PDB entry 8FEE | electron microscopy, 2.90 A resolution | chains F and J of the 10 polymer chains in the assembly

== Chain F ==
Name: Mce-family protein mce1f
From: Mycolicibacterium smegmatis MC2 155
UniProtKB: A0QNR7 (A0QNR7_MYCS2); residue numbers follow UniProt; this construct covers 1-518
Sequence (518 residues; each row starts with the number of its first residue):
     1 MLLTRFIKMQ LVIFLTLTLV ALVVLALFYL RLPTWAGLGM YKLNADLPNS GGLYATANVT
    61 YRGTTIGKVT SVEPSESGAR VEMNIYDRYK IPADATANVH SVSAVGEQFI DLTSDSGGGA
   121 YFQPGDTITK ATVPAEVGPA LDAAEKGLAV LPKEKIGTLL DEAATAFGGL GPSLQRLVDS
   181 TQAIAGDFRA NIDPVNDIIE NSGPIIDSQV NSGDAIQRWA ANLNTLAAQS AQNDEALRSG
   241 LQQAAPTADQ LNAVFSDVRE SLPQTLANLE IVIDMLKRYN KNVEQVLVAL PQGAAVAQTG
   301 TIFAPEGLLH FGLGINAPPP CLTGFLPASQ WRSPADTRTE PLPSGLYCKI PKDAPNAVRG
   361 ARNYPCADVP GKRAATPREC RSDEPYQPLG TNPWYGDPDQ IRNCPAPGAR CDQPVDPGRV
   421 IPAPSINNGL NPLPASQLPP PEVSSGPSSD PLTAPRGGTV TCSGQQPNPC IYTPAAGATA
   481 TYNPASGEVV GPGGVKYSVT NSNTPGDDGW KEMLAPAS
Unresolved in the structure: 400-518
Disulfides: Cys-321/Cys-348, Cys-366/Cys-380

== Chain J ==
Name: ABC-transporter integral membrane protein
From: Mycolicibacterium smegmatis MC2 155
UniProtKB: A0QNR1 (A0QNR1_MYCS2); residue numbers follow UniProt; this construct covers 1-289
Sequence (289 residues; each row starts with the number of its first residue):
     1 MSTVQVLRSR FPRAFSRSSE IAATPARFLD SMGHVAWFVV QAIVHVPHAF RHYRRESLRL
    61 VAEIGMGTGA MAVIGGTVAI IGFVTLSAGS LIAIQGFASL GNIGVEAFTG FFAALANIRV
   121 VAPVVTGQAL AATVGAGATA ELGAMRISEE VDALEVMGIK SISYLVSTRI MAGAIVIIPL
   181 YAMAILLSFM SAQLVTTIFY SQSVGTYEHY FHTFLRVDDV MWSFLEVIIM SVIVMLNHCY
   241 FGYFASGGAV GVGEAVGRSM RTSLIAIVLV VLLASLALYG TDPNFNLTV
Unresolved in the structure: 1-26

== Chain F / chain J interface ==
Pairs across the interface (50):
  Met-1(F) / Arg-55(J)  hydrogen bond (backbone-side chain)
  Leu-2(F) / Arg-55(J)
  Leu-2(F) / Arg-59(J)
  Leu-3(F) / Arg-55(J)
  Ile-7(F) / Ala-62(J)  hydrophobic
  Gln-10(F) / Ala-62(J)
  Gln-10(F) / Met-66(J)
  Leu-11(F) / Leu-58(J)
  Leu-11(F) / Val-61(J)  hydrophobic
  Leu-11(F) / Ala-62(J)  hydrophobic
  Phe-14(F) / Val-176(J)  hydrophobic
  Phe-14(F) / Pro-179(J)  hydrophobic
  Leu-17(F) / Met-183(J)  hydrophobic
  Thr-18(F) / Pro-179(J)
  Thr-18(F) / Met-183(J)
  Ala-21(F) / Met-183(J)  hydrophobic
  Leu-22(F) / Ala-182(J)  hydrophobic
  Val-24(F) / Leu-186(J)  hydrophobic
  Leu-25(F) / Ala-182(J)
  Leu-25(F) / Ile-185(J)  hydrophobic
  Phe-28(F) / His-212(J)
  Tyr-29(F) / Leu-186(J)  hydrophobic
  Tyr-29(F) / Phe-189(J)  hydrophobic
  Tyr-29(F) / Met-190(J)
  Tyr-29(F) / Gln-193(J)
  Tyr-29(F) / Phe-211(J)
  Tyr-29(F) / His-212(J)  hydrogen bond (backbone-side chain)
  Leu-30(F) / Leu-215(J)  hydrophobic
  Leu-30(F) / Val-217(J)
  Leu-30(F) / Val-220(J)  hydrophobic
  Arg-31(F) / His-212(J)  hydrogen bond
  Leu-32(F) / Val-217(J)  hydrophobic
  Trp-35(F) / Val-217(J)  hydrophobic
  Gly-51(F) / Val-289(J)
  Gly-52(F) / Val-289(J)
  Tyr-54(F) / Asn-286(J)  hydrogen bond (side chain-backbone)
  Tyr-54(F) / Leu-287(J)
  Tyr-54(F) / Thr-288(J)
  Ala-55(F) / Arg-216(J)  hydrogen bond (backbone-side chain)
  Thr-56(F) / Arg-216(J)  hydrogen bond
  Asn-58(F) / Thr-213(J)  hydrogen bond
  Val-105(F) / Phe-108(J)  hydrophobic
  Val-105(F) / Leu-287(J)
  Gly-106(F) / Leu-287(J)
  Glu-107(F) / His-209(J)  salt bridge
  Glu-107(F) / Tyr-210(J)  hydrogen bond
  Glu-107(F) / Leu-287(J)  hydrogen bond (backbone-backbone)
  Gln-108(F) / Leu-287(J)
  Gln-108(F) / Thr-288(J)
  Gln-108(F) / Val-289(J)
Interface residues without a listed pair, chain F (31 interface residues in all): Ile-13, Lys-68
Interface residues without a listed pair, chain J (34 interface residues in all): Glu-63, Gly-65, Val-78, Phe-214, Met-221

== Summary ==
31 residues of chain F and 34 residues of chain J are in contact, with 9 hydrogen bonds and 1 salt bridge.
Polar pairs include Glu-107(F)/His-209(J), Met-1(F)/Arg-55(J) and Tyr-29(F)/His-212(J).
Here chain F is Mce-family protein mce1f and chain J is ABC-transporter integral membrane protein, both from
Mycolicibacterium smegmatis MC2 155. Entry 8FEE (Structure of Mce1 transporter from Mycobacterium smegmatis in
the absence of LucB (Map2)) was determined by electron microscopy (same publication as 8FED and 8FEF).
